1NWL - chain A; structure by X-ray diffraction, 2.40 A resolution.

# Chain A
Molecule: protein-tyrosine phosphatase, non-receptor type 1
From: Homo sapiens
Notes: EC 3.1.3.48
UniProt: P18031 (PTN1_HUMAN); residue numbers follow UniProt; this construct covers 1-298
Chain sequence (298 residues; each row starts with the number of its first residue):
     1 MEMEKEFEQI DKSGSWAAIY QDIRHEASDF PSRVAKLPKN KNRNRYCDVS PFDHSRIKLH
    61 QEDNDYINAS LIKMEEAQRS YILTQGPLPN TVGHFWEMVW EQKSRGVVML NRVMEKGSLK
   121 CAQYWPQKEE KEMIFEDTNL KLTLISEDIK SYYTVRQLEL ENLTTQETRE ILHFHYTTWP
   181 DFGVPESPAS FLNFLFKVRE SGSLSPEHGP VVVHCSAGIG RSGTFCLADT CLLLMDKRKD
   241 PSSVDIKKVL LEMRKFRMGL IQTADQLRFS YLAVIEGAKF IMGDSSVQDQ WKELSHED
Unresolved in the structure: 284-298
Differences from the reference sequence: engineered mutation Ser32 (Cys in P18031), Cys47 (Arg in P18031), Val92 (Cys in P18031)
Residues lining bound ligands: sp7343-sp7964 (964; 3-(4-{2-[2-(2-bromo-acetylamino)-ethyldisulfanyl]-ethylcarbamoyl}-cyclohexylcarbamoyl)-pyrazine-2-carboxylic acid): Lys41, Arg45, Tyr46, Cys47, Asp48, Val49, Cys215, Ala217, Ile219, Gly220, Arg221, Gln262, Gln266
Curated features (UniProtKB/Swiss-Prot):
  - active site: Cys215 (Phosphocysteine intermediate)
  - binding site (substrate): Asp181, Cys215 to Arg221, Gln262
  - modified residue: Met1 (N-acetylmethionine), Tyr20 (Phosphotyrosine), Ser50 (Phosphoserine), Tyr66 (Phosphotyrosine), Cys215 (Cysteine persulfide), Ser242 (Phosphoserine), Ser243 (Phosphoserine)
  - cross-link: Cys215 to Ser216 (N,N-(cysteine-1,S-diyl)serine (Cys-Ser))
  - mutagenesis: Ser50 (S50A/D: No phosphorylation), Asp181 (D181A: Substrate-trapping mutant), Cys215 (C215S: Catalytically inactive mutant; abolishes sulfhydration)

# Summary
Chain A binds sp7343-sp7964. From UniProt: active-site residue Cys215, 9 substrate-binding residues and 3
mutagenesis sites.
Chain A is protein-tyrosine phosphatase, non-receptor type 1 (Homo sapiens); the structure, Crystal structure
of the PTP1B complexed with SP7343-SP7964, a pTyr mimetic, was determined by X-ray diffraction, deposited
together with 1NWE.
